PDB entry 8YJH | electron microscopy, 3.68 A resolution | chains D and J of the 8 polymer chains in the assembly

Chain D:
Molecule: Flap endonuclease 1
Source organism: Homo sapiens
Notes: EC 3.1.-.-
UniProt: P39748 (FEN1_HUMAN); residue numbers follow UniProt; this construct covers 1-380
Amino-acid sequence (380 residues; row label = number of the first residue in the row):
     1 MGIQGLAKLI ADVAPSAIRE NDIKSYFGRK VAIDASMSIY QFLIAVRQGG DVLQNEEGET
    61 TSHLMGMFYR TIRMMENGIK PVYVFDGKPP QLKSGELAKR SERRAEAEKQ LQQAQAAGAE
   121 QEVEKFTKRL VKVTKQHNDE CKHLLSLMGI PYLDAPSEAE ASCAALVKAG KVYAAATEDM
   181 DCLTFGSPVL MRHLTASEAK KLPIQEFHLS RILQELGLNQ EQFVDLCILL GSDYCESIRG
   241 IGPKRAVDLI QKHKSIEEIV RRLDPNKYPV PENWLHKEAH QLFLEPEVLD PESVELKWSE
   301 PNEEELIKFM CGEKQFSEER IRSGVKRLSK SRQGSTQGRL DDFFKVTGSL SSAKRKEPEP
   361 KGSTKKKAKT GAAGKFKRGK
Not modelled in the structure: 1, 353-380
Swiss-Prot annotation at these positions:
  - region: Thr336 to Phe344 (Interaction with PCNA)
  - binding site (Mg(2+)): Asp34, Asp86, Glu158, Glu160, Asp179, Asp181, Asp233
  - binding site (DNA): Arg47, Arg70, Glu158, Gly231, Asp233
  - modified residue: Arg19 (Symmetric dimethylarginine), Lys80 (N6-acetyllysine), Arg100 (Symmetric dimethylarginine), Arg104 (Symmetric dimethylarginine), Ser187 (Phosphoserine), Arg192 (Symmetric dimethylarginine), Ser197 (Phosphoserine), Ser255 (Phosphoserine), Ser293 (Phosphoserine), Ser335 (Phosphoserine), Thr336 (Phosphothreonine), Lys354 (N6-acetyllysine), Thr364 (Phosphothreonine), Lys375 (N6-acetyllysine), Lys377 (N6-acetyllysine), Lys380 (N6-acetyllysine)
  - mutagenesis: Arg29 (R29A: No significant effect on exonuclease activity or flap endonuclease activity), Asp34 (D34A: Loss of flap endonuclease activity but substrate binding activity is retained), Arg47 (R47A: Significantly reduced exonuclease activity and reduced substrate binding. The positions of the cleavage sites are also shifted), Arg70 (R70A: Loss of exonuclease activity and reduced endonuclease activity. Reduced substrate binding), Arg73 (R73A: No significant effect on exonuclease activity or flap endonuclease activity), Lys80 (K80A: No significant effect on exonuclease activity or flap endonuclease activity), Asp86 (D86A: Loss of flap endonuclease activity but substrate binding activity is retained), Arg103 (R103A: No effect on flap endonuclease activity or substrate binding), Glu158 (E158A: Loss of flap endonuclease activity and substrate binding), Asp179 (D179A: No effect on flap endonuclease activity or substrate binding), Asp181 (D181A: Loss of flap endonuclease activity but substrate binding activity is retained), Ser187 (S187A: Fails to translocate from nucleoli to the nuclear plasma; S187D: Diminishes nucleolar localization), 3 further mutagenesis entries in UniProt
From the paper describing this entry:
  - specificity-determining residues: Glu56, Glu57, Glu59
  - catalytic residues: Glu158, Glu160, Asp179, Asp181
  - conformationally variable residues (side-chain flip): Tyr40

Chain J:
Molecule: upstream DNA chain J
Source organism: Homo sapiens
Sequence (15 nucleotides; each row starts with the number of its first residue):
     2 TAAAAATTTA AATTT

Interface between chain D and chain J:
Pairs across the interface (15; chain D residue first):
  Arg47(D) - DT15(J)  base contact
  Gln48(D) - DT15(J)  base contact
  Gln48(D) - DT16(J)  hydrogen bond to the base
  Leu53(D) - DT16(J)  sugar contact
  Gln54(D) - DT16(J)  phosphate contact
  Asn55(D) - DT16(J)  phosphate contact
  Thr61(D) - DT16(J)  phosphate contact
  Met65(D) - DT15(J)  base contact
  Glu198(D) - DT10(J)  phosphate contact
  Lys200(D) - DT9(J)  salt bridge to the phosphate
  Lys200(D) - DT10(J)  phosphate contact
  Lys314(D) - DT16(J)  phosphate contact
  Gln315(D) - DT16(J)  sugar contact
  Phe316(D) - DT16(J)  phosphate contact
  Ser317(D) - DT16(J)  hydrogen bond to the phosphate
Interface residues without a listed pair, chain D (14 interface residues in all): Arg320

Overview:
Chain D and chain J form an interface of 14 and 4 residues respectively, with 2 hydrogen bonds and 1 salt
bridge. Polar contacts include Gln48(D)-DT16(J), Ser317(D)-DT16(J) and Lys200(D)-DT9(J). From the paper:
catalytic residues Glu158(D), Glu160(D) and Asp179(D) among others; specificity determinants Glu56(D),
Glu57(D) and Glu59(D).
Chain D is Flap endonuclease 1 and chain J is upstream DNA chain J, both from Homo sapiens; the structure,
Structure of the human endogenous PCNA-FEN1 complex - State A, was determined by electron microscopy together
with 8YJL, 8YJQ, 8YJR, 8YJS, 8YJU, 8YJV, 8YJW and 8YJZ from the same study.
